7EO8 - chains A and B; structure by X-ray diffraction, 2.28 A resolution.

== Chain A (and B) ==
Protein: 3C-like proteinase
Organism: Severe acute respiratory syndrome-related coronavirus
Notes: EC 3.4.22.69; chain B of this document is another copy of the same molecule, construct and numbering; everything in this record applies to it too
Reference sequence: P0C6U8 (R1A_CVHSA); residues 1-306 here correspond to UniProt positions 3241-3546 (UniProt number = residue number + 3240)
Chain sequence (306 residues; row label = number of the first residue in the row):
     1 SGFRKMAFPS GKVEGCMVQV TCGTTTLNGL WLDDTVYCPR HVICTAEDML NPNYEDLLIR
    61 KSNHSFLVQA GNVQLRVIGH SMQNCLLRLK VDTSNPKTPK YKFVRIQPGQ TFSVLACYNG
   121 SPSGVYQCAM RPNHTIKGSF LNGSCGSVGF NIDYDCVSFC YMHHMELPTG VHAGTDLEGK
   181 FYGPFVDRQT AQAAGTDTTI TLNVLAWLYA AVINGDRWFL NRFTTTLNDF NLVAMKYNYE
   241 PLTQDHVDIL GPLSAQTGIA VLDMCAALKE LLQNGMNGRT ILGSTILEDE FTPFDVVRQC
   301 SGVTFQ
Disordered / not traced: 1, 300-306
Small-molecule neighbours: shikonin (FNO; 2-[(1R)-4-methyl-1-oxidanyl-pent-3-enyl]-5,8-bis(oxidanyl)naphthalene-1,4-dione): L27, P39, H41, M49, C145, H164, M165, D187, R188, Q189, T190
Swiss-Prot annotation at these positions:
  - active site (For 3CL-PRO activity): H41, C145
  - site: Q306 (Cleavage)
From the paper describing this entry:
  - self-association interface (contacts with another copy of this molecule): R4, E290
  - catalytic residues: H41, C145 (citing earlier work)
  - conformationally variable residues (loop rearrangement, side-chain flip): H41, C44 to Y54, L141 to S144, D187 to A191
  - binding site for shikonin: H41, C145, H164, R188, Q189

== Interface between chain A and chain B ==
Pairs across the interface (50):
  G2(A) - G138(B)
  R4(A) - Y126(B)
  R4(A) - Q127(B)  hydrogen bond (side chain-backbone)
  R4(A) - C128(B)
  R4(A) - K137(B)  hydrogen bond (side chain-backbone)
  R4(A) - G138(B)
  R4(A) - E290(B)  salt bridge
  K5(A) - Y126(B)
  M6(A) - G124(B)
  M6(A) - V125(B)
  M6(A) - Y126(B)  hydrophobic
  A7(A) - G124(B)
  A7(A) - V125(B)  hydrogen bond (backbone-backbone)
  F8(A) - V125(B)
  P9(A) - S10(B)
  P9(A) - E14(B)
  P9(A) - P122(B)  hydrophobic
  P9(A) - S123(B)
  P9(A) - G124(B)
  P9(A) - V125(B)  hydrophobic
  S10(A) - P9(B)
  S10(A) - S10(B)  hydrogen bond (backbone-side chain)
  S10(A) - E14(B)  hydrogen bond (backbone-side chain)
  G11(A) - G11(B)
  G11(A) - E14(B)  hydrogen bond (backbone-side chain)
  E14(A) - P9(B)
  E14(A) - S10(B)  hydrogen bond (side chain-backbone)
  E14(A) - G11(B)  hydrogen bond (side chain-backbone)
  P122(A) - P9(B)  hydrophobic
  S123(A) - P9(B)
  G124(A) - A7(B)
  G124(A) - P9(B)
  V125(A) - M6(B)
  V125(A) - A7(B)  hydrogen bond (backbone-backbone)
  V125(A) - F8(B)
  V125(A) - P9(B)  hydrophobic
  Y126(A) - R4(B)
  Y126(A) - K5(B)
  Y126(A) - M6(B)  hydrophobic
  Q127(A) - R4(B)  hydrogen bond (backbone-side chain)
  C128(A) - R4(B)
  K137(A) - R4(B)  hydrogen bond (backbone-side chain)
  G138(A) - G2(B)  hydrogen bond (backbone-backbone)
  G138(A) - R4(B)
  S139(A) - G2(B)
  S139(A) - M6(B)
  T285(A) - S284(B)
  T285(A) - T285(B)  hydrogen bond (side chain-backbone)
  T285(A) - I286(B)
  E290(A) - R4(B)  salt bridge
Other interface residues (no listed pair), chain A (27 interface residues in all): F3, L115, G170, T280, G283
Other interface residues (no listed pair), chain B (27 interface residues in all): K12, L115, S139, G283

== Summary ==
Chain A and chain B each contribute 27 residues to their interface; the contacts include 13 hydrogen bonds and
2 salt bridges. Polar pairs include R4(A)-E290(B), R4(A)-Q127(B) and R4(A)-K137(B). Bound to chain A:
shikonin. The paper reports catalytic residues H41(A) and C145(A); a binding site for shikonin at H41(A),
C145(A) and H164(A) among others.
Both chains are 3C-like proteinase (Severe acute respiratory syndrome-related coronavirus). Entry 7EO8
(Crystal structure of SARS coronavirus main protease in complex with an inhibitor Shikonin) was determined by
X-ray diffraction, deposited together with 7EO7 and 7DQZ.
